6HZ4 - chains D and M of the 8 polymer chains in the assembly; structure by electron microscopy, 3.60 A resolution.

# Chain D
Name: 5-methylcytosine-specific restriction enzyme B
From: Escherichia coli (strain K12)
Notes: EC 3.1.21.-; fragment: GTP binding domain
Reference sequence: P15005 (MCRB_ECOLI), isoform P15005-2; residues 162-459 here correspond to UniProt positions 1-298 (UniProt number = residue number - 161)
Sequence (307 residues; row label = number of the first residue in the row):
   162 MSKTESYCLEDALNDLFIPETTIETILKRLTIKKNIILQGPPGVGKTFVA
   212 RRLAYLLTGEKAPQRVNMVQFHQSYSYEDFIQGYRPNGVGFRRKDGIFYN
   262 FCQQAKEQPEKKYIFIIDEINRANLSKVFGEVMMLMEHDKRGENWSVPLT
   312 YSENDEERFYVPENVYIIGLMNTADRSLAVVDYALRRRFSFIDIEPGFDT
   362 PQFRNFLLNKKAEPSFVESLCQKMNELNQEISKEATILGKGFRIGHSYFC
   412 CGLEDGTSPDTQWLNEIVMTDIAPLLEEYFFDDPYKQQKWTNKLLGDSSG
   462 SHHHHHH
Disordered / not traced: 162-173, 458-468
Differences from the reference sequence: expression tag (460-468)
Ligand contacts:
  - GDP (guanosine-5'-diphosphate): D176, L177, F178, P202, P203, G204, V205, G206, K207, T208, F209, H407, S408, C411, C412
  - GMP-PNP (GNP; phosphoaminophosphonic acid-guanylate ester): E298, D300, K301, A345, R348, R349
Reported in the primary citation:
  - mutagenesis - R348A: decreased catalytic activity
  - binding site for GMP-PNP: D176, F178, E280, N333, R348, R349
  - specificity-determining residues: D176
  - catalytic residues: E280, N333, R349
  - conformationally variable residues (loop rearrangement, side-chain flip): R283, D336
  - mutagenesis - R283A: abolished catalytic activity on GTP (citing earlier work)

# Chain M
Name: Protein McrC
From: Escherichia coli (strain K12)
Notes: fragment: Nuclease domain
Reference sequence: P15006 (MCRC_ECOLI); residues 1-348 here = UniProt positions 1-348
Sequence (348 residues; numbered 1 to 348; the number before each row is that of its first residue):
     1 MEQPVIPVRNIYYMLTYAWGYLQEIKQANLEAIPGNNLLDILGYVLNKGV
    51 LQLSRRGLELDYNPNTEIIPGIKGRIEFAKTIRGFHLNHGKTVSTFDMLN
   101 EDTLANRIIKSTLAILIKHEKLNSTIRDEARSLYRKLPGISTLHLTPQHF
   151 SYLNGGKNTRYYKFVISVCKFIVNNSIPGQNKGHYRFYDFERNEKEMSLL
   201 YQKFLYEFCRRELTSANTTRSYLKWDASSISDQSLNLLPRMETDITIRSS
   251 EKILIVDAKYYKSIFSRRMGTEKFHSQNLYQLMNYLWSLKPENGENIGGL
   301 LIYPHVDTAVKHRYKINGFDIGLCTVNLGQEWPCIHQELLDIFDEYLK
Disordered / not traced: 1-2, 22-27, 268-271
Reported in the primary citation:
  - catalytic residues: D244, D257, K259 (proposed by the authors, not directly observed)

# How chain D and chain M interact
Contacting residue pairs (29):
  E239(D) with K73(M), salt bridge
  Y245(D) with G71(M); I72(M)
  R246(D) with P70(M)
  P247(D) with P70(M); G90(M)
  F252(D) with G71(M); L87(M), hydrophobic; G90(M); T92(M)
  R337(D) with K136(M)
  S338(D) with K136(M)
  L339(D) with S54(M); L58(M); L133(M), hydrophobic; K136(M), hydrogen bond (backbone-backbone); L137(M)
  A340(D) with E101(M)
  V341(D) with L60(M), hydrophobic
  V342(D) with S54(M); R55(M)
  Y344(D) with R55(M), hydrogen bond (side chain-backbone)
  T397(D) with E129(M), hydrogen bond
  I398(D) with D128(M); S132(M)
  E439(D) with R135(M), hydrogen bond (backbone-side chain)
  Y440(D) with R135(M)
  F442(D) with R135(M)
  D443(D) with R131(M), salt bridge
Also at the interface, not in a pair above, chain D (20 interface residues in all): S237, Y312
Also at the interface, not in a pair above, chain M (21 interface residues in all): K91

# Summary
20 residues of chain D and 21 residues of chain M are in contact; the contacts include 4 hydrogen bonds and 2
salt bridges. Polar contacts include E239(D)-K73(M), D443(D)-R131(M) and Y344(D)-R55(M). Ligands of chain D:
GMP-PNP and GDP. The paper reports catalytic residues E280(D), N333(D) and D244(M) among others; R348A of
chain D reduces catalytic activity.
Chain D is 5-methylcytosine-specific restriction enzyme B and chain M is Protein McrC, both from Escherichia
coli (strain K12); the structure, Structure of McrBC without DNA binding domains (one half of the full
complex), was determined by electron microscopy (same publication as 6HZ5, 6HZ6, 6HZ7, 6HZ8 and 6HZ9).
